Entry 6XER (X-ray diffraction, 2.50 A resolution); this record covers chains C and E of the 5 polymer chains in the assembly.

[Chain C]
Protein: Tubulin alpha-1B chain
Source organism: Sus scrofa
UniProt: Q2XVP4 (TBA1B_PIG); numbering as in UniProt (aligned over 1-438)
Amino-acid sequence (438 residues; row label = number of the first residue in the row):
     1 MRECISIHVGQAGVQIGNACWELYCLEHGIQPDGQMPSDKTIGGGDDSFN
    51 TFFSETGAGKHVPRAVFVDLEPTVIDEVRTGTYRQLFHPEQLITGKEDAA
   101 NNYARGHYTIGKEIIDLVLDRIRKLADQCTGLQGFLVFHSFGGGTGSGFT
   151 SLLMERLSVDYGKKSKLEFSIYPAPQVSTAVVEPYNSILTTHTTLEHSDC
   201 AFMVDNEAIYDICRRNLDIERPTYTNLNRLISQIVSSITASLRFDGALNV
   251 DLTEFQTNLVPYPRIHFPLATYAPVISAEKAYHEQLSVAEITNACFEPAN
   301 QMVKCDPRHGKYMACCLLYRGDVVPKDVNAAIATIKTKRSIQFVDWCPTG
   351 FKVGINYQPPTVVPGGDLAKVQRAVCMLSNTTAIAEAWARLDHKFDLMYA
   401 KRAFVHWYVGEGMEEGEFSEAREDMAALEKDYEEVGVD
Unresolved in the structure: 38-45, 281-284
Residues lining bound ligands:
  - GTP (guanosine-5'-triphosphate): Gly-10, Gln-11, Ala-12, Gln-15, Ile-16, Asp-69, Asp-98, Ala-99, Ala-100, Asn-101, Ser-140, Gly-142, Gly-143, Gly-144, Thr-145, Gly-146, Ile-171, Pro-173, Val-177, Ser-178, Thr-179, Glu-183, Asn-206, Tyr-224, Leu-227, Asn-228, Ile-231
  - colchicine (LOC; N-[(7S)-1,2,3,10-tetramethoxy-9-oxo-6,7-dihydro-5H-benzo[d]heptalen-7-yl]ethanamide): Asn-101, Ser-178, Thr-179, Ala-180, Val-181
Swiss-Prot annotation at these positions:
  - motif: Met-1 to Cys-4 (MREC motif)
  - active site: Glu-254
  - binding site (GTP): Gly-10, Gln-11, Ala-12, Gln-15, Glu-71, Ala-99, Ser-140, Gly-143, Gly-144, Thr-145, Gly-146, Thr-179, Glu-183, Asn-206, Tyr-224, Asn-228, Leu-252
  - binding site (Mg(2+)): Glu-71
  - modified residue: Lys-40 (N6,N6,N6-trimethyllysine), Ser-48 (Phosphoserine), Ser-232 (Phosphoserine), Tyr-282 (3'-nitrotyrosine), Arg-339 (Omega-N-methylarginine)
  - cross-link (Glycyl lysine isopeptide (Lys-Gly)): Lys-326 (interchain with G-Cter in ubiquitin), Lys-370 (interchain with G-Cter in ubiquitin)

[Chain E]
Protein: Stathmin-4
Source organism: Rattus norvegicus
UniProt: P63043 (STMN4_RAT); residues 5-145 here correspond to UniProt positions 49-189 (UniProt number = residue number + 44)
Amino-acid sequence (143 residues; numbered 3 to 145; the number before each row is that of its first residue):
     3 MADMEVIELNKATSGQSWEVILKPPSFDGVPEFNASLPRRRDPSLEEIQK
    53 KLEAAEERRKYQEAELLKHLAEKREHEREVIQKAIEENNNFIKMAKEKLA
   103 QKMESNKENREAHLAAMLERLQEKDKHAEEVRKNKELKEEASR
Unresolved in the structure: 3-6, 31-44, 141-145
Sequence notes: initiating methionine (3); expression tag (4); engineered mutation Ala-14 (Cys58 in P63043), Trp-20 (Phe64 in P63043)
Swiss-Prot annotation at these positions:
  - modified residue: Ser-46 (Phosphoserine)

[Interface between chain C and chain E]
Residue-residue contacts - 31 pairs, chain C then chain E:
  His-107(C) with Lys-104(E), hydrogen bond; Met-105(E)
  Tyr-108(C) with Lys-104(E); Met-105(E), hydrophobic; Asn-108(E)
  Thr-109(C) with Arg-112(E)
  Lys-112(C) with Met-105(E)
  Glu-155(C) with Leu-101(E); Lys-104(E), salt bridge
  Arg-156(C) with Leu-101(E)
  Ser-158(C) with Phe-93(E); Ile-94(E)
  Val-159(C) with Ile-94(E); Ala-97(E), hydrophobic; Lys-98(E)
  Gly-162(C) with Asn-90(E); Phe-93(E); Ile-94(E)
  Lys-163(C) with Ala-86(E); Asn-90(E), hydrogen bond (backbone-side chain)
  Thr-193(C) with Lys-104(E)
  Val-409(C) with His-115(E), hydrogen bond (backbone-side chain)
  Gly-410(C) with His-115(E)
  Glu-411(C) with Asn-108(E), hydrogen bond (backbone-side chain); Arg-112(E), salt bridge
  Gly-412(C) with Asn-108(E); Asn-111(E), hydrogen bond (backbone-side chain); Arg-112(E)
  Met-413(C) with Asn-108(E)
  Glu-414(C) with Ser-107(E); Asn-111(E)
Other interface residues (no listed pair), chain C (22 interface residues in all): Tyr-103, Leu-152, Glu-196, His-197, Glu-417
Other interface residues (no listed pair), chain E (15 interface residues in all): Lys-109

[Summary]
The interface between chain C and chain E involves 22 residues on one side and 15 on the other; the contacts
include 5 hydrogen bonds and 2 salt bridges. Polar pairs include Glu-155(C)/Lys-104(E), Glu-411(C)/Arg-112(E)
and His-107(C)/Lys-104(E). Ligands of chain C: GTP and colchicine.
Here chain C is Tubulin alpha-1B chain (Sus scrofa) and chain E is Stathmin-4 (Rattus norvegicus). Entry 6XER
(Tubulin-RB3_SLD in complex with colchicine) was determined by X-ray diffraction together with 6XES and 6XET
from the same study.
